PDB entry 8KG6 | electron microscopy, 3.07 A resolution | chains 4 and 6 of the 20 polymer chains in the assembly

[Chain 4]
Name: DNA replication licensing factor MCM4
Organism: Saccharomyces cerevisiae S288C
Notes: EC 3.6.4.12
UniProt: P30665 (MCM4_YEAST); numbering as in UniProt (aligned over 1-933)
Chain sequence (933 residues; row label = number of the first residue in the row):
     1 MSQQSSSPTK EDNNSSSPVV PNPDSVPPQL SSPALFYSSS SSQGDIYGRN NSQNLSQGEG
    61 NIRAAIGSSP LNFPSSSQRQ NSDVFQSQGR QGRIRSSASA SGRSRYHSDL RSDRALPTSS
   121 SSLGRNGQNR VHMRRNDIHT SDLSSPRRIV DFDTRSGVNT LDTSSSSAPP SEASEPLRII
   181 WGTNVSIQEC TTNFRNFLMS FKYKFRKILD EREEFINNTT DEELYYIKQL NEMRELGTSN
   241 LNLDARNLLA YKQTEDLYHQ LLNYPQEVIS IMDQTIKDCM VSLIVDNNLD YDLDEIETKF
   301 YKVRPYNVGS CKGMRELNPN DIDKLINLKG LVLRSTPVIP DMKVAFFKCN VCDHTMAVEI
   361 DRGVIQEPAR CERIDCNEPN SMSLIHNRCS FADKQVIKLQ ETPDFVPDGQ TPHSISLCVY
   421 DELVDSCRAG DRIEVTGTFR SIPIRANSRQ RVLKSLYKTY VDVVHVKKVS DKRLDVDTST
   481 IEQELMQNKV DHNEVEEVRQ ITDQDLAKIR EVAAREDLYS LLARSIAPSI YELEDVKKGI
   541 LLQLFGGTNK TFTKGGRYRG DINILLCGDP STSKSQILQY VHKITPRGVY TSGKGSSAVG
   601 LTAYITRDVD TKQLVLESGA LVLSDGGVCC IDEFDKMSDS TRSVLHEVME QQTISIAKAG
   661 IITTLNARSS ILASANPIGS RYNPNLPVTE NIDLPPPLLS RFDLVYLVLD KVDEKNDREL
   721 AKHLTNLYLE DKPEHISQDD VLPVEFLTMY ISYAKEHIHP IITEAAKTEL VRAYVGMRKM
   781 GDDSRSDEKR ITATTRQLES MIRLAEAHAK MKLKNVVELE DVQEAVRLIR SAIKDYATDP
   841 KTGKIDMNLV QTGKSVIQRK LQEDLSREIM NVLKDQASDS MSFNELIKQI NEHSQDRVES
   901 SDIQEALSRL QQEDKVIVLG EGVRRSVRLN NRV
Not modelled in the structure: 1-179, 471-500, 553-556, 733-740, 783-788, 875-878, 928-933
Bound ions: Zn2+: Cys349, Cys352, Cys371, Cys376
Ligand contacts: ATP-gamma-S (AGS; phosphothiophosphoric acid-adenylate ester): Glu650, Arg701, Thr795, Arg796, Glu799

[Chain 6]
Name: DNA replication licensing factor MCM6
Organism: Saccharomyces cerevisiae S288C
Notes: EC 3.6.4.12
UniProt: P53091 (MCM6_YEAST); residue numbers follow UniProt; this construct covers 1-1017
Chain sequence (1017 residues; each row starts with the number of its first residue):
     1 MSSPFPADTP SSNRPSNSSP PPSSIGAGFG SSSGLDSQIG SRLHFPSSSQ PHVSNSQTGP
    61 FVNDSTQFSS QRLQTDGSAT NDMEGNEPAR SFKSRALNHV KKVDDVTGEK VREAFEQFLE
   121 DFSVQSTDTG EVEKVYRAQI EFMKIYDLNT IYIDYQHLSM RENGALAMAI SEQYYRFLPF
   181 LQKGLRRVVR KYAPELLNTS DSLKRSEGDE GQADEDEQQD DDMNGSSLPR DSGSSAAPGN
   241 GTSAMATRSI TTSTSPEQTE RVFQISFFNL PTVHRIRDIR SEKIGSLLSI SGTVTRTSEV
   301 RPELYKASFT CDMCRAIVDN VEQSFKYTEP TFCPNPSCEN RAFWTLNVTR SRFLDWQKVR
   361 IQENANEIPT GSMPRTLDVI LRGDSVERAK PGDRCKFTGV EIVVPDVTQL GLPGVKPSST
   421 LDTRGISKTT EGLNSGVTGL RSLGVRDLTY KISFLACHVI SIGSNIGASS PDANSNNRET
   481 ELQMAANLQA NNVYQDNERD QEVFLNSLSS DEINELKEMV KDEHIYDKLV RSIAPAVFGH
   541 EAVKKGILLQ MLGGVHKSTV EGIKLRGDIN ICVVGDPSTS KSQFLKYVVG FAPRSVYTSG
   601 KASSAAGLTA AVVRDEEGGD YTIEAGALML ADNGICCIDE FDKMDISDQV AIHEAMEQQT
   661 ISIAKAGIHA TLNARTSILA AANPVGGRYN RKLSLRGNLN MTAPIMSRFD LFFVILDDCN
   721 EKIDTELASH IVDLHMKRDE AIEPPFSAEQ LRRYIKYART FKPILTKEAR SYLVEKYKEL
   781 RKDDAQGFSR SSYRITVRQL ESMIRLSEAI ARANCVDEIT PSFIAEAYDL LRQSIIRVDV
   841 DDVEMDEEFD NIESQSHAAS GNNDDNDDGT GSGVITSEPP ADIEEGQSEA TARPGTSEKK
   901 KTTVTYDKYV SMMNMIVRKI AEVDREGAEE LTAVDIVDWY LLQKENDLGS LAEYWEERRL
   961 AFKVIKRLVK DRILMEIHGT RHNLRDLENE ENENNKTVYV IHPNCEVLDQ LEPQDSS
Not modelled in the structure: 1-99, 125-129, 198-256, 420-433, 464-498, 617-619, 738-741, 839-1017
Bound ions: Zn2+: Cys311, Cys314, Cys333, Cys338; Mg2+: Ser582 (together with ATP-gamma-S)
Ligand contacts:
  - ADP (adenosine-5'-diphosphate): Leu565, Glu657, Gln658, Arg708, Val797, Arg798, Glu801
  - ATP-gamma-S (AGS; phosphothiophosphoric acid-adenylate ester): Ala536, Val537, Phe538, His540, Pro577, Ser578, Thr579, Ser580, Lys581, Ser582, Gln583, Glu640, Asn683, Leu727, His730, Ile731

[Interface between chain 4 and chain 6]
Pairs across the interface - 126 pairs, chain 4 then chain 6:
  Thr336(4) - Arg375(6)
  Val338(4) - Ile279(6)
  Val338(4) - Arg280(6)
  Ile339(4) - Asn434(6)
  Pro340(4) - Ser281(6)
  Pro340(4) - Ile452(6)  hydrophobic
  Met342(4) - Val437(6)  hydrophobic
  Phe347(4) - Leu440(6)  hydrophobic
  Cys352(4) - Lys101(6)
  Cys352(4) - Lys102(6)
  Cys352(4) - Val103(6)
  Asp353(4) - Lys102(6)  salt bridge
  Asp353(4) - Val103(6)
  Gly363(4) - Val437(6)
  Gly363(4) - Thr438(6)  hydrogen bond (backbone-backbone)
  Val364(4) - Thr438(6)
  Ile365(4) - Thr438(6)  hydrogen bond (backbone-backbone)
  Ile365(4) - Gly439(6)
  Ile365(4) - Leu440(6)  hydrophobic
  Glu367(4) - Gly439(6)
  Glu367(4) - Arg441(6)  salt bridge
  Pro368(4) - Arg441(6)  hydrogen bond (backbone-side chain)
  Ala369(4) - Arg441(6)  hydrogen bond (backbone-side chain)
  Arg373(4) - Val103(6)
  Asp375(4) - Lys101(6)  hydrogen bond (backbone-side chain)
  Asn380(4) - Arg441(6)
  Leu384(4) - Leu440(6)  hydrophobic
  Leu384(4) - Tyr450(6)
  His386(4) - Phe325(6)
  His386(4) - Tyr450(6)  hydrogen bond
  Asn387(4) - Tyr175(6)  hydrogen bond
  Asn387(4) - Ile284(6)
  Asn387(4) - Phe325(6)
  Asn387(4) - Ile402(6)
  Asn387(4) - Val403(6)  hydrogen bond (side chain-backbone)
  Arg388(4) - Tyr175(6)
  Arg388(4) - Arg176(6)
  Phe391(4) - Ser281(6)  hydrogen bond (backbone-side chain)
  Phe391(4) - Ile284(6)  hydrophobic
  Phe391(4) - Val403(6)  hydrophobic
  Phe391(4) - Tyr450(6)  hydrophobic
  Ala392(4) - Ser281(6)  hydrogen bond (backbone-side chain)
  Asp393(4) - Arg280(6)
  Asp393(4) - Ser281(6)  hydrogen bond
  Lys394(4) - Ser435(6)  hydrogen bond
  Gln395(4) - Arg375(6)
  Asp425(4) - Arg277(6)
  Asp425(4) - Arg280(6)  salt bridge
  Asp425(4) - Arg375(6)  salt bridge
  Arg428(4) - Pro369(6)
  Arg445(4) - Val445(6)  hydrogen bond (side chain-backbone)
  Arg445(4) - Arg446(6)
  Ser448(4) - Ser419(6)
  Arg449(4) - Val445(6)
  Arg451(4) - Val445(6)
  Lys550(4) - Lys737(6)
  Tyr558(4) - Leu734(6)
  Tyr558(4) - His735(6)
  Thr611(4) - Arg360(6)
  Gln613(4) - Arg296(6)  hydrogen bond
  Gln613(4) - Arg360(6)  hydrogen bond
  Leu614(4) - Thr295(6)  hydrogen bond (backbone-side chain)
  Val615(4) - Gln362(6)
  Val615(4) - Pro374(6)  hydrophobic
  Leu616(4) - Gln362(6)  hydrogen bond (backbone-side chain)
  Leu616(4) - Pro374(6)
  Leu623(4) - Ala365(6)
  Leu623(4) - Ile368(6)
  Ser640(4) - Ser603(6)
  Ser643(4) - Lys601(6)
  Ser643(4) - Ser603(6)
  Val644(4) - Ser603(6)
  His646(4) - Lys601(6)
  Glu650(4) - Ser582(6)
  Glu650(4) - Lys586(6)  salt bridge
  Glu650(4) - Tyr597(6)
  Gln651(4) - Lys586(6)
  Gln651(4) - Tyr597(6)
  Ala657(4) - Glu624(6)
  Ala657(4) - Leu630(6)  hydrophobic
  Lys658(4) - Glu624(6)
  Ala659(4) - Glu624(6)
  Gly660(4) - Pro391(6)
  Ile661(4) - Thr295(6)
  Ile661(4) - Gly392(6)
  Ile662(4) - Pro391(6)
  Ile662(4) - Gly392(6)
  Thr663(4) - Gly392(6)  hydrogen bond (side chain-backbone)
  Ile762(4) - Met736(6)
  Thr763(4) - Met736(6)
  Lys767(4) - Val732(6)
  Lys767(4) - Asp733(6)  salt bridge
  Lys767(4) - Met736(6)
  Val771(4) - Thr725(6)
  Val771(4) - Ala728(6)  hydrophobic
  Val771(4) - Ser729(6)
  Val775(4) - Thr725(6)
  Arg778(4) - Asp724(6)  salt bridge
  Lys779(4) - Glu721(6)
  Asp782(4) - Cys719(6)
  Lys789(4) - Arg688(6)  hydrogen bond (backbone-side chain)
  Arg790(4) - Cys719(6)
  Thr794(4) - Ser578(6)
  Thr795(4) - Ile731(6)
  Leu798(4) - Ala728(6)  hydrophobic
  Leu798(4) - Ile731(6)  hydrophobic
  Glu799(4) - Ile731(6)
  Glu799(4) - His735(6)  salt bridge
  Ile802(4) - Val732(6)  hydrophobic
  Ile802(4) - His735(6)
  Lys844(4) - Pro577(6)
  Lys844(4) - Arg688(6)
  Asn848(4) - Gly686(6)  hydrogen bond (side chain-backbone)
  Asn848(4) - Gly687(6)
  Arg909(4) - Val685(6)
  Arg909(4) - Gly697(6)  hydrogen bond (side chain-backbone)
  Arg909(4) - Leu699(6)
  Arg909(4) - Asn700(6)
  Gln912(4) - Arg696(6)
  Gln912(4) - Gly697(6)
  Gln912(4) - Leu699(6)
  Gln912(4) - Met701(6)
  Glu913(4) - Leu693(6)
  Glu913(4) - Ser694(6)
  Glu913(4) - Gly697(6)
  Asp914(4) - Tyr793(6)
Also at the interface, not in a pair above, chain 4 (94 interface residues in all): Ser335, Pro337, Val351, His354, Ile360, Arg370, Pro379, Ser381, Met382, Ile385, Val396, Val424, Val622, Leu665, Pro695, Pro697, Leu770, Tyr774, Ile791, Val850
Also at the interface, not in a pair above, chain 6 (85 interface residues in all): Gln173, Glu282, Thr370, Pro405, Gln409, Leu410, Ser418, Leu448, Ala536, Ser604, Ala605, Glu640, Lys643, Asp717, Leu727

[In short]
Chain 4 and chain 6 form an interface of 94 and 85 residues respectively, with 21 hydrogen bonds and 8 salt
bridges. Polar contacts include Asp353(4)-Lys102(6), Glu367(4)-Arg441(6) and Asp425(4)-Arg280(6). ATP-gamma-S
is bound between chain 4 and chain 6. Ligands of chain 6: ADP.
Chain 4 is DNA replication licensing factor MCM4 and chain 6 is DNA replication licensing factor MCM6, both
from Saccharomyces cerevisiae S288C; the structure, Yeast replisome in state I, was determined by electron
microscopy together with 8W7S, 8KG8, 8KG9 and 8W7M from the same study.
